PDB entry 6UU6 | X-ray diffraction, 4.20 A resolution (low resolution: residue-level contacts below are approximate; hydrogen-bond / salt-bridge calls are withheld) | chains AAA and BBB of the 9 polymer chains in the assembly

== Chain AAA (and BBB) ==
Protein: DNA-directed RNA polymerase subunit alpha
Organism: Escherichia coli
Notes: EC 2.7.7.6; chain BBB of this document is another copy of the same molecule, construct and numbering; everything in this record applies to it too
UniProtKB: P0A7Z4 (RPOA_ECOLI); numbering as in UniProt (aligned over 1-235)
Sequence (242 residues; each row starts with the number of its first residue; numbers below 1 keep their minus sign (Ala-6 is residue -6)):
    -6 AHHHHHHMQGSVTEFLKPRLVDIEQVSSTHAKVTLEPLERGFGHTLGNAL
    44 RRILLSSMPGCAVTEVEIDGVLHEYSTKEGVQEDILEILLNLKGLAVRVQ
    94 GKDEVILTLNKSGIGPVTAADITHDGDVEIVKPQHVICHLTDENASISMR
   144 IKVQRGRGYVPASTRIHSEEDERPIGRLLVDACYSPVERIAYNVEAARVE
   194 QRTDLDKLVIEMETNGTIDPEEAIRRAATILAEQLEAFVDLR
Unresolved in the structure: -6 to 5 (chain BBB: -6 to 5, 234-235)
Sequence notes: expression tag (-6 to 0)
Swiss-Prot annotation at these positions:
  - region: Glu162 to Glu165 (Required for interaction with Crp at class II promoters)

== Chain AAA / chain BBB interface ==
Pairs across the interface (60; chain AAA residue first):
  Phe8(AAA) - Glu226(BBB)
  Leu9(AAA) - Gln227(BBB)
  Lys10(AAA) - Glu226(BBB)
  Lys10(AAA) - Gln227(BBB)
  Lys10(AAA) - Glu229(BBB)
  Pro11(AAA) - Gln227(BBB)
  Pro11(AAA) - Ala230(BBB)
  Arg12(AAA) - Ala230(BBB)
  Leu28(AAA) - Phe231(BBB)
  Leu31(AAA) - Gln227(BBB)
  Glu32(AAA) - Arg150(BBB)
  Arg33(AAA) - Ser49(BBB)
  Gly34(AAA) - Arg45(BBB)
  Phe35(AAA) - Ser50(BBB)
  Phe35(AAA) - Ile223(BBB)
  Phe35(AAA) - Gln227(BBB)
  His37(AAA) - Arg45(BBB)
  Thr38(AAA) - Ala42(BBB)
  Thr38(AAA) - Arg45(BBB)
  Thr38(AAA) - Ile46(BBB)
  Leu39(AAA) - Leu224(BBB)
  Leu39(AAA) - Gln227(BBB)
  Ala42(AAA) - Thr38(BBB)
  Arg45(AAA) - Gly34(BBB)
  Arg45(AAA) - His37(BBB)
  Arg45(AAA) - Thr38(BBB)
  Ser49(AAA) - Arg33(BBB)
  Ser50(AAA) - Phe35(BBB)
  Arg150(AAA) - Thr6(BBB)
  Arg150(AAA) - Glu7(BBB)
  Arg150(AAA) - Phe8(BBB)
  Arg150(AAA) - Glu32(BBB)
  Arg218(AAA) - Phe231(BBB)
  Arg218(AAA) - Val232(BBB)
  Arg218(AAA) - Asp233(BBB)
  Ala221(AAA) - Leu228(BBB)
  Ala221(AAA) - Phe231(BBB)
  Ala221(AAA) - Asp233(BBB)
  Thr222(AAA) - Asp233(BBB)
  Leu224(AAA) - Leu39(BBB)
  Ala225(AAA) - Leu228(BBB)
  Glu226(AAA) - Lys10(BBB)
  Gln227(AAA) - Leu9(BBB)
  Gln227(AAA) - Pro11(BBB)
  Leu228(AAA) - Ala221(BBB)
  Leu228(AAA) - Leu224(BBB)
  Leu228(AAA) - Ala225(BBB)
  Leu228(AAA) - Leu228(BBB)
  Ala230(AAA) - Pro11(BBB)
  Phe231(AAA) - Pro11(BBB)
  Phe231(AAA) - Leu28(BBB)
  Phe231(AAA) - Leu39(BBB)
  Val232(AAA) - Arg218(BBB)
  Val232(AAA) - Ala221(BBB)
  Val232(AAA) - Thr222(BBB)
  Leu234(AAA) - Arg12(BBB)
  Leu234(AAA) - Leu13(BBB)
  Arg235(AAA) - Leu13(BBB)
  Arg235(AAA) - Glu214(BBB)
  Arg235(AAA) - Arg218(BBB)
Other interface residues (no listed pair), chain AAA (39 interface residues in all): Thr6, Glu7, Leu13, Ile46, Pro52, Ile217, Ile223
Other interface residues (no listed pair), chain BBB (38 interface residues in all): Leu31

== In short ==
39 residues of chain AAA and 38 residues of chain BBB are in contact.
Both chains are DNA-directed RNA polymerase subunit alpha (Escherichia coli). Entry 6UU6 (E. coli sigma-S
transcription initiation complex with a 4-nt RNA and a UTP ("Old" crystal soaked ...) was determined by X-ray
diffraction, deposited together with 6UTV, 6UTW, 6UTX, 6UTY, 6UTZ, 6UU0 and 11 further entries.
